Entry 5LAI (X-ray diffraction, 2.50 A resolution); this record covers chains T and U of the 28 polymer chains in the assembly.

[Chain T]
Molecule: Probable proteasome subunit alpha type-7
Source organism: Saccharomyces cerevisiae (strain ATCC 204508 / S288c)
Notes: EC 3.4.25.1
UniProt: P21242 (PSA7_YEAST); residues -3 to 284 here correspond to UniProt positions 1-288 (UniProt number = residue number + 4)
Chain sequence (288 residues; row label = number of the first residue in the row; numbers below 1 keep their minus sign (Met-3 is residue -3)):
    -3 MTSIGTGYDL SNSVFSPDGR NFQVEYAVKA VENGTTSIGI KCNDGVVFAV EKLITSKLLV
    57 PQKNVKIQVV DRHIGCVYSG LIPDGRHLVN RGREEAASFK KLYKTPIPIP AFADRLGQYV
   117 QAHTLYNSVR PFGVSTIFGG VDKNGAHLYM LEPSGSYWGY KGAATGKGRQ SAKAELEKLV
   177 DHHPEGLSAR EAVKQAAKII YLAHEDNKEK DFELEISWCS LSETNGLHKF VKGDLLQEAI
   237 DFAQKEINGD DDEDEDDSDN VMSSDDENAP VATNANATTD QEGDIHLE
Disordered / not traced: -3 to 1, 245-284
Curated features (UniProtKB/Swiss-Prot):
  - modified residue: Thr-2 (N-acetylthreonine)

[Chain U]
Molecule: Proteasome subunit alpha type-1
Source organism: Saccharomyces cerevisiae (strain ATCC 204508 / S288c)
Notes: EC 3.4.25.1
UniProt: P21243 (PSA1_YEAST); residues -8 to 243 here correspond to UniProt positions 1-252 (UniProt number = residue number + 9)
Chain sequence (252 residues; each row starts with the number of its first residue; numbers below 1 keep their minus sign (Met-8 is residue -8)):
    -8 MSGAAAASAA GYDRHITIFS PEGRLYQVEY AFKATNQTNI NSLAVRGKDC TVVISQKKVP
    52 DKLLDPTTVS YIFCISRTIG MVVNGPIPDA RNAALRAKAE AAEFRYKYGY DMPCDVLAKR
   112 MANLSQIYTQ RAYMRPLGVI LTFVSVDEEL GPSIYKTDPA GYYVGYKATA TGPKQQEITT
   172 NLENHFKKSK IDHINEESWE KVVEFAITHM IDALGTEFSK NDLEVGVATK DKFFTLSAEN
   232 IEERLVAIAE QD
Disordered / not traced: -8 to 1, 243

[Interface between chain T and chain U]
Contacting residue pairs - 64 pairs, chain T then chain U:
  Thr2(T) - His6(U)
  Gly3(T) - His6(U)
  Tyr4(T) - Arg5(U)
  Tyr4(T) - His6(U)
  Tyr4(T) - Tyr21(U)
  Ser9(T) - Arg126(U)
  Val10(T) - His6(U)
  Val10(T) - Gln18(U)
  Phe11(T) - Gln18(U)  hydrogen bond (backbone-side chain)
  Phe11(T) - Tyr21(U)
  Phe11(T) - Ala22(U)  hydrophobic
  Phe11(T) - Ala25(U)  hydrophobic
  Phe11(T) - Arg126(U)
  Phe11(T) - Pro127(U)
  Phe11(T) - Gly129(U)
  Ser12(T) - Tyr21(U)
  Pro13(T) - Tyr21(U)  hydrophobic
  Pro13(T) - Lys24(U)  hydrogen bond (backbone-side chain)
  Gly15(T) - Tyr21(U)
  Gly15(T) - Ala25(U)
  Lys37(T) - Asp56(U)  salt bridge
  Asp110(T) - Arg82(U)
  Gln114(T) - Arg82(U)  hydrogen bond (side chain-backbone)
  Gln114(T) - Asn83(U)
  Gln114(T) - Leu86(U)
  Gln117(T) - Pro79(U)
  Gln117(T) - Asp80(U)
  Gln117(T) - Asn83(U)  hydrogen bond
  Gln117(T) - Arg126(U)
  Thr120(T) - Arg126(U)  hydrogen bond (backbone-side chain)
  Leu121(T) - Tyr124(U)
  Leu121(T) - Arg126(U)
  Leu121(T) - Leu128(U)  hydrophobic
  Tyr122(T) - Tyr124(U)
  Tyr122(T) - Met125(U)  hydrophobic
  Ser150(T) - Pro79(U)
  Gly151(T) - Pro79(U)
  Ser152(T) - Ile78(U)
  Ser152(T) - Pro79(U)
  Tyr153(T) - Arg82(U)  hydrogen bond (backbone-side chain)
  Trp154(T) - Leu55(U)  hydrophobic
  Trp154(T) - Thr59(U)
  Trp154(T) - Val60(U)  hydrophobic
  Trp154(T) - Ser61(U)
  Trp154(T) - Tyr62(U)
  Trp154(T) - Ile78(U)  hydrophobic
  Trp154(T) - Arg82(U)
  Gly155(T) - Leu55(U)
  Gly155(T) - Asp56(U)  hydrogen bond (backbone-backbone)
  Gly155(T) - Thr59(U)  hydrogen bond (backbone-side chain)
  Tyr156(T) - Leu54(U)
  Tyr156(T) - Leu55(U)  hydrophobic
  Tyr156(T) - Asp56(U)
  Lys157(T) - Lys53(U)
  Lys157(T) - Leu54(U)  hydrogen bond (backbone-backbone)
  Lys157(T) - Leu55(U)
  Lys157(T) - Asp56(U)
  Gly158(T) - Leu54(U)  hydrogen bond (backbone-backbone)
  Lys169(T) - Leu54(U)
  Leu172(T) - Leu54(U)  hydrophobic
  Glu173(T) - Asp52(U)
  Glu173(T) - Lys53(U)  salt bridge
  Glu173(T) - Leu54(U)
  Asp177(T) - Lys53(U)  salt bridge
Other interface residues (no listed pair), chain T (32 interface residues in all): Asp14, Tyr145, Val176
Other interface residues (no listed pair), chain U (29 interface residues in all): Pro57

[Summary]
The interface between chain T and chain U involves 32 residues on one side and 29 on the other; the contacts
include 10 hydrogen bonds and 3 salt bridges. Polar pairs include Lys37(T)-Asp56(U), Glu173(T)-Lys53(U) and
Asp177(T)-Lys53(U).
Here chain T is Probable proteasome subunit alpha type-7 and chain U is Proteasome subunit alpha type-1, both
from Saccharomyces cerevisiae (strain ATCC 204508 / S288c). Entry 5LAI (Ligand-induced aziridine-formation at
the yeast proteasomal subunit beta5 by sulfonate esters) was determined by X-ray diffraction, deposited
together with 5LAJ.
